Entry 5JMG (X-ray diffraction, 1.85 A resolution); this record covers chain A.

# Chain A
Protein: Ribonuclease pancreatic
Organism: Bos taurus
Notes: EC 3.1.27.5
UniProt: P61823 (RNAS1_BOVIN); residues 1-124 here correspond to UniProt positions 27-150 (UniProt number = residue number + 26)
Sequence (124 residues; each row starts with the number of its first residue):
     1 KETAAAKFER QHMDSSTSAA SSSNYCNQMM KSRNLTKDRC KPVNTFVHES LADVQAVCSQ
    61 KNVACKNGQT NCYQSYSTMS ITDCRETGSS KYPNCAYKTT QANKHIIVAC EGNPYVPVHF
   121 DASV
Curated features (UniProtKB/Swiss-Prot):
  - active site: H12 (Proton acceptor), H119 (Proton donor)
  - binding site (substrate): K7, R10, K41 to T45, K66, R85
  - glycosylation: K1 (N-linked (Glc) (glycation) lysine), K7 (N-linked (Glc) (glycation) lysine), N34 (N-linked (GlcNAc...) asparagine), K37 (N-linked (Glc) (glycation) lysine), K41 (N-linked (Glc) (glycation) lysine)
Disulfide bonds: C26-C84, C40-C95, C58-C110, C65-C72
Bound ions: iridium ion site 1 near H105 (its only coordinating residue here); iridium ion site 2 near H119 (its only coordinating residue here)
Small-molecule neighbours: carbon monoxide (CMO): M29, S32, R33

# Summary
Bound to chain A: carbon monoxide. Curated annotation (UniProt) lists active-site residues H12 and H119 and 9
substrate-binding residues.
Chain A is Ribonuclease pancreatic (Bos taurus); the structure, X-ray structure of the complex between bovine
pancreatic ribonuclease and pentachlorocarbonyliridate(III) (4 days of soaking), was determined by X-ray
diffraction together with 5JML from the same study.
